PDB entry 7O4S | X-ray diffraction, 2.79 A resolution | chains A and D of the 4 polymer chains in the assembly

== Chain A ==
Protein: 3-hydroxyacyl-CoA dehydrogenase
Organism: Mycobacterium tuberculosis H37Rv
Notes: EC 1.1.1.35
Reference sequence: O53872 (O53872_MYCTU); residue numbers follow UniProt; this construct covers 1-720
Chain sequence (736 residues; numbered -15 to 720; the number before each row is that of its first residue; numbers below 1 keep their minus sign (Met-15 is residue -15)):
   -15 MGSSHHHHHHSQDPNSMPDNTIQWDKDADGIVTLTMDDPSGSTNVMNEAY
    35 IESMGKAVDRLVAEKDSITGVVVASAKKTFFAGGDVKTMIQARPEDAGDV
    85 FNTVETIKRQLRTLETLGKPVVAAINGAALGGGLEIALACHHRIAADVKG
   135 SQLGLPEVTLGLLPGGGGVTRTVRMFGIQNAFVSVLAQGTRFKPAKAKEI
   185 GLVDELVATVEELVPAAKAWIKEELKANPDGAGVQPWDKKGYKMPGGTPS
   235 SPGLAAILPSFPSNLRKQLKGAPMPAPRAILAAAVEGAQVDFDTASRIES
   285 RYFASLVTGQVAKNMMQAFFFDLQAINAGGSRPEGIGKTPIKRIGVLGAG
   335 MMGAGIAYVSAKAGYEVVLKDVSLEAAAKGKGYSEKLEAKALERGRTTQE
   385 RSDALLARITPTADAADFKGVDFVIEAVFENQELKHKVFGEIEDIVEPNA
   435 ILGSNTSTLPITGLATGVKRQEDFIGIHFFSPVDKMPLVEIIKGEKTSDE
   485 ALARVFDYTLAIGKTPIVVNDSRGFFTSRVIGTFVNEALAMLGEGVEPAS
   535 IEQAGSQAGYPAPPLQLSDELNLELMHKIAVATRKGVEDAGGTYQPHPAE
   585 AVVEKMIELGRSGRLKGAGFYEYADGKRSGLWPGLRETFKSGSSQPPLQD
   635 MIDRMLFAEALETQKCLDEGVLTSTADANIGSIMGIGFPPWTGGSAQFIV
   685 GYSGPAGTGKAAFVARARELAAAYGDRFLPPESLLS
Disordered / not traced: -15 to -14, -4 to 0
Differences from the reference sequence: initiating methionine (-15); expression tag (-14 to 0)
Ligand contacts:
  - coenzyme A (COA), molecule 1: Ser26, Thr27, Val29, Thr63, Ala66, Gly67, Gly68, Asp69, Val70, Lys71, Met73, Ala112, Leu114, Gly115, Gly116, Pro140, Glu141, Leu144, Arg175, Phe304, Gln308
  - coenzyme A (COA), molecule 2: Phe160, Asn164, Val167, Ser168, Val169, Lys180, Glu183, Ile184
Reported in the primary citation:
  - catalytic residues: Glu119, Glu141, His462 (citing earlier work)
  - contacts within the chain: His462-Glu474 (hydrogen bond) (from molecular simulation)
  - binding site for coenzyme A: Ala66, Lys180
  - conformationally variable residues (loop rearrangement): Ala66 to Gly68
  - catalytic residues: Gly68, Gly116

== Chain D ==
Protein: Putative acyltransferase Rv0859
Organism: Mycobacterium tuberculosis (strain ATCC 25618 / H37Rv)
Notes: EC 2.3.1.-
Reference sequence: O53871 (Y0859_MYCTU); numbering as in UniProt (aligned over 1-403)
Chain sequence (403 residues; row label = number of the first residue in the row):
     1 MSEEAFIYEAIRTPRGKQKNGSLHEVKPLSLVVGLIDELRKRHPDLDENL
    51 ISDVILGCVSPVGDQGGDIARAAVLASGMPVTSGGVQLNRFCASGLEAVN
   101 TAAQKVRSGWDDLVLAGGVESMSRVPMGSDGGAMGLDPATNYDVMFVPQS
   151 IGADLIATIEGFSREDVDAYALRSQQKAAEAWSGGYFAKSVVPVRDQNGL
   201 LILDHDEHMRPDTTKEGLAKLKPAFEGLAALGGFDDVALQKYHWVEKINH
   251 VHTGGNSSGIVDGAALVMIGSAAAGKLQGLTPRARIVATATSGADPVIML
   301 TGPTPATRKVLDRAGLTVDDIDLFELNEAFASVVLKFQKDLNIPDEKLNV
   351 NGGAIAMGHPLGATGAMILGTMVDELERRNARRALITLCIGGGMGVATII
   401 ERV
Disordered / not traced: 1
Ligand contacts:
  - ADP (adenosine-5'-diphosphate): Tyr242, His243, Trp244
  - coenzyme A (COA): Gln18, Lys19, Met127, Gln149, Gln175, Arg210, Thr213, Leu218, Leu221, Ala224, Phe225, Thr253, Gly254, Gly255, Ser257, Ser258, Gly259, Ile260, Ala329, Phe330, His359, Leu361
Reported in the primary citation:
  - catalytic residues: Cys92, His359 (citing earlier work)

== Chain A / chain D interface ==
Pairs across the interface - 48 pairs, chain A then chain D:
  Ala239(A) - Leu136(D)  hydrophobic
  Leu242(A) - Leu136(D)
  Pro243(A) - Gly135(D)
  Pro243(A) - Asn141(D)  hydrogen bond (backbone-side chain)
  Pro243(A) - Phe146(D)  hydrophobic
  Pro243(A) - Phe234(D)
  Ser244(A) - Gly232(D)
  Ser244(A) - Phe234(D)
  Pro246(A) - Pro138(D)  hydrophobic
  Pro246(A) - Asn141(D)
  Pro246(A) - Tyr142(D)
  Ser247(A) - Gly232(D)  hydrogen bond (side chain-backbone)
  Ser247(A) - Phe234(D)
  Ser247(A) - Val237(D)
  Asn248(A) - Leu231(D)  hydrogen bond (side chain-backbone)
  Asn248(A) - Gly232(D)  hydrogen bond (backbone-backbone)
  Asn248(A) - Gly233(D)
  Arg250(A) - Tyr142(D)  hydrogen bond (side chain-backbone)
  Arg250(A) - Asp143(D)
  Arg250(A) - Val144(D)
  Arg250(A) - Met145(D)
  Arg250(A) - Val237(D)
  Arg250(A) - Gln240(D)  hydrogen bond (backbone-side chain)
  Lys251(A) - Ala230(D)
  Lys251(A) - Gly233(D)
  Lys251(A) - Asp236(D)
  Leu253(A) - Tyr142(D)
  Lys254(A) - Gln240(D)
  Gly255(A) - Gln240(D)
  Arg262(A) - Ala139(D)  hydrogen bond (side chain-backbone)
  Arg262(A) - Tyr142(D)
  Arg262(A) - Asp143(D)  salt bridge
  Leu265(A) - Pro138(D)
  Val269(A) - Pro138(D)  hydrophobic
  Glu270(A) - Asp137(D)
  Tyr286(A) - Ala139(D)
  Glu531(A) - Trp244(D)
  Ala533(A) - His243(D)
  Ala533(A) - Trp244(D)
  Ser534(A) - His243(D)  hydrogen bond
  Ser534(A) - Trp244(D)  hydrogen bond (side chain-backbone)
  Gln537(A) - Leu239(D)  hydrogen bond (side chain-backbone)
  Gln537(A) - Gln240(D)
  Gln537(A) - His243(D)
  Gln541(A) - Gln240(D)  hydrogen bond (side chain-backbone)
  Gly614(A) - Glu246(D)
  Leu615(A) - Glu246(D)  hydrogen bond (backbone-side chain)
  Leu632(A) - His243(D)
Other interface residues (no listed pair), chain A (29 interface residues in all): Pro233, Leu249, Ala256, Ala266
Other interface residues (no listed pair), chain D (24 interface residues in all): Val245

== Overview ==
Chain A and chain D form an interface of 29 and 24 residues respectively; the contacts include 12 hydrogen
bonds and 1 salt bridge. Polar contacts include Arg262(A)-Asp143(D), Pro243(A)-Asn141(D) and
Ser247(A)-Gly232(D). From the paper: catalytic residues Glu119(A), Glu141(A) and Cys92(D) among others; a
binding site for coenzyme A at Ala66(A) and Lys180(A).
Here chain A is 3-hydroxyacyl-CoA dehydrogenase (Mycobacterium tuberculosis H37Rv) and chain D is Putative
acyltransferase Rv0859 (Mycobacterium tuberculosis (strain ATCC 25618 / H37Rv)). Entry 7O4S (Structure of
Mycobacterium tuberculosis beta-oxidation trifunctional enzyme with Coenzyme A bound at the hydratase,
thiolase active ...) was determined by X-ray diffraction, deposited together with 7O1G, 7O1I, 7O1J, 7O1K,
7O1L, 7O1M and 4 further entries.
